Entry 1PED (X-ray diffraction, 2.15 A resolution); this record covers chains C and D of the 4 polymer chains in the assembly.

Chain C (and D):
Name: NADP-dependent alcohol dehydrogenase
From: Clostridium beijerinckii
Notes: EC 1.1.1.2; chain D of this document is another copy of the same molecule, construct and numbering; everything in this record applies to it too
UniProt: P25984 (ADH_CLOBE); residue numbers follow UniProt; this construct covers 1-351
Sequence (351 residues; numbered 1 to 351; the number before each row is that of its first residue):
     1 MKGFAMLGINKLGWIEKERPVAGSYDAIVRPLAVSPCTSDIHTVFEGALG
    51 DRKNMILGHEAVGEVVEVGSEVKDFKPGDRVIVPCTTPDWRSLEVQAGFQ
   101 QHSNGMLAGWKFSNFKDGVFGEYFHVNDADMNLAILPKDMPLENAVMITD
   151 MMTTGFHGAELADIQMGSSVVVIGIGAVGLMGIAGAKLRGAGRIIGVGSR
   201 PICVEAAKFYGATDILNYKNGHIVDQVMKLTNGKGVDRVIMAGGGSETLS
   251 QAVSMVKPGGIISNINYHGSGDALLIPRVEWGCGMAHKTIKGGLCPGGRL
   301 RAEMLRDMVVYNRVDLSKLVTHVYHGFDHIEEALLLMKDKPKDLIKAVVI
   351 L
Sequence notes: conflict Thr154 (Ser in P25984), Lys234 (Glu in P25984)
Bound ions: Zn2+: Cys37, His59, Glu60, Asp150
Curated features (UniProtKB/Swiss-Prot):
  - binding site (Zn(2+)): Cys37, His59, Glu60, Asp150
  - binding site (NADP(+)): Ile175 to Val178, Gly198 to Arg200, Tyr218, Ile265 to Tyr267, Lys340

Interface between chain C and chain D:
Pairs across the interface - 90 pairs, chain C then chain D:
  Phe99(C) with Gly259(D); His287(D)
  Gln101(C) with His287(D)
  His102(C) with Pro258(D); Met285(D), hydrogen bond (side chain-backbone); Ala286(D), hydrogen bond (side chain-backbone); His287(D)
  Met106(C) with Val279(D); Glu280(D); Gly282(D); Ala286(D), hydrophobic
  Leu107(C) with Gly282(D); Met285(D), hydrophobic
  His157(C) with His287(D), hydrogen bond
  Leu249(C) with Ile276(D), hydrophobic
  Pro258(C) with His102(D)
  Gly259(C) with Phe99(D)
  Asn264(C) with Gly284(D), hydrogen bond (side chain-backbone)
  Ile265(C) with Met285(D)
  Asn266(C) with Cys283(D)
  Tyr267(C) with Cys283(D), hydrogen bond; Met285(D), hydrophobic
  His268(C) with Arg278(D), hydrogen bond (backbone-side chain); Cys283(D), hydrogen bond (backbone-backbone)
  Gly269(C) with Arg278(D)
  Gly271(C) with Arg278(D)
  Asp272(C) with Arg278(D), salt bridge
  Ala273(C) with Leu275(D), hydrophobic; Ile276(D)
  Leu274(C) with Leu274(D); Leu275(D); Ile276(D), hydrogen bond (backbone-backbone); Arg278(D); Trp281(D), hydrophobic
  Leu275(C) with Ala273(D), hydrophobic; Leu274(D); Leu275(D), hydrophobic
  Ile276(C) with Leu249(D), hydrophobic; Ala273(D); Leu274(D), hydrogen bond (backbone-backbone); Ile276(D), hydrophobic
  Arg278(C) with His268(D), hydrogen bond (side chain-backbone); Gly269(D); Gly271(D); Asp272(D), salt bridge; Leu274(D)
  Val279(C) with Met106(D)
  Glu280(C) with Met106(D)
  Trp281(C) with Leu274(D), hydrophobic
  Gly282(C) with Met106(D); Leu107(D)
  Cys283(C) with Asn266(D); Tyr267(D), hydrogen bond; His268(D), hydrogen bond (backbone-backbone)
  Gly284(C) with Asn264(D), hydrogen bond (backbone-side chain); Gly292(D); Gly293(D), hydrogen bond (backbone-backbone)
  Met285(C) with His102(D), hydrogen bond (backbone-side chain); Leu107(D), hydrophobic; Ile265(D); Tyr267(D), hydrophobic; Gly292(D); Gly293(D); Leu294(D), hydrogen bond (backbone-backbone)
  Ala286(C) with His102(D), hydrogen bond (backbone-side chain); Met106(D), hydrophobic; Gly292(D)
  His287(C) with Phe99(D); Gln101(D); His102(D); His157(D), hydrogen bond; Gly292(D), hydrogen bond (backbone-backbone); Gly293(D); Leu294(D)
  Lys288(C) with Gly292(D)
  Thr289(C) with Thr289(D); Ile290(D); Lys291(D)
  Ile290(C) with Thr289(D); Ile290(D), hydrogen bond (backbone-backbone)
  Lys291(C) with Thr289(D)
  Gly292(C) with Gly284(D); Met285(D); His287(D), hydrogen bond (backbone-backbone); Lys288(D)
  Gly293(C) with Gly284(D), hydrogen bond (backbone-backbone); Met285(D); His287(D)
  Leu294(C) with Met285(D), hydrogen bond (backbone-backbone); His287(D)
Other interface residues (no listed pair), chain C (40 interface residues in all): Leu161, Ser270
Other interface residues (no listed pair), chain D (41 interface residues in all): Leu161, Ser270, Cys295

In short:
The interface between chain C and chain D involves 40 residues on one side and 41 on the other; the contacts
include 23 hydrogen bonds and 2 salt bridges. Among the polar pairs are Asp272(C)-Arg278(D),
His102(C)-Met285(D) and His102(C)-Ala286(D).
Both chains are NADP-dependent alcohol dehydrogenase (Clostridium beijerinckii). Entry 1PED (Bacterial
secondary alcohol dehydrogenase (apo-form)) was determined by X-ray diffraction together with 1KEV from the
same study.
